PDB entry 7ONT | X-ray diffraction, 1.85 A resolution | chain A

[Chain A]
Molecule: Poly [ADP-ribose] polymerase 1
Organism: Homo sapiens
Notes: EC 2.4.2.30, 2.4.2.-; fragment: catalytic domain (662-1101)
UniProtKB: P09874 (PARP1_HUMAN); numbering as in UniProt (aligned over 662-1011)
Amino-acid sequence (352 residues; each row starts with the number of its first residue):
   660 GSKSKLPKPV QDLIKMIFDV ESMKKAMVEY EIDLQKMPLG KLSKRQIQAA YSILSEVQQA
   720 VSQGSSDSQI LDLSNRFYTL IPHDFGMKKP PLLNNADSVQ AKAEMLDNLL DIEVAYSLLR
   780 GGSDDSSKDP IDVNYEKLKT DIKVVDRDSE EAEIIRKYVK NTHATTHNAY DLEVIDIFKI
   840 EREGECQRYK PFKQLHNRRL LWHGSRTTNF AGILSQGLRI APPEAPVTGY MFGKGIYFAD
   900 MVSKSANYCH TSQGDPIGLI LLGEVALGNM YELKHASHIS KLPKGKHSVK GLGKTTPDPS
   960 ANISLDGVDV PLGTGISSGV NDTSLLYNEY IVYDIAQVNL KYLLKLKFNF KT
Disordered / not traced: 660-661
Construct notes: expression tag (660-661); engineered mutation Ala762 (Val in P09874)
Ligand contacts: VKQ (5-[4-[(3-ethyl-2-oxidanylidene-1H-quinolin-7-yl)methyl]piperazin-1-yl]-N-methyl-pyridine-2-carboxamide): Asp766, Asn767, Leu769, Asp770, Trp861, His862, Gly863, Ser864, Asn868, Arg878, Ile879, Ala880, Pro881, Tyr896, Phe897, Ala898, Lys903, Ser904, Tyr907, Glu988
UniProt features mapped onto this chain:
  - active site: Glu988 (For poly [ADP-ribose] polymerase activity)
  - binding site (NAD(+)): His862 to Ser864, Gly871, Arg878, Ser904
  - modified residue (Phosphoserine): Ser782, Ser786
  - cross-link: Lys748 (Glycyl lysine isopeptide (Lys-Gly) (interchain with G-Cter in SUMO1))
  - natural variant: Ala762 (V762A: this construct carries the variant)
  - mutagenesis: Leu698 to Leu701 (Increased auto-poly-ADP-ribosylation), Leu713 (L713A: Increased auto-poly-ADP-ribosylation; L713F: Leads to constitutive activity in absence of DNA damage due to unfolding of the PARP alpha-helical domain, relieving autoinhibition), Glu763 to Asp770 (Able to bind BAD inhibitor in absence of DNA), Leu765 (L765A: Increased auto-poly-ADP-ribosylation), Asp766 to Asp770 (Able to bind EB-47 or BAD inhibitors in absence of DNA. Released from DNA strand break independently of EB-47 or BAD inhibitors), Leu768 (L768A: Increased auto-poly-ADP-ribosylation), Ala774 (A774S/L: Increased DNA-independent poly-ADP-ribosyltransferase activity), Leu797 (L797P: 1.5% of wild-type activity), His826 (H826A: Strongly reduced serine ADP-ribosylation, caused by abolished interaction with HPF1; H826E: Decreased polymerase activity, leading to the production of short poly-ADP-ribose chains), Pro850 to Phe851 (Abolished interaction with TIMELESS), His862 (H862A: Poly-ADP-ribosyltransferase activity is impaired while mono-ADP-ribosyltransferase activity is not affected; produces a mixture of short and mono ADP-ribose chains), Arg865 (R865A: Increased affinity for DNA damage sites), 19 further mutagenesis entries in UniProt

[Overview]
Ligands of chain A: compound VKQ. From UniProt: active-site residue Glu988, 6 NAD+-binding residues and 41
mutagenesis sites.
Chain A is Poly [ADP-ribose] polymerase 1 (Homo sapiens); the structure, PARP1 catalytic domain in complex
with a selective pyridine carboxamide-based inhibitor (compound 22), was determined by X-ray diffraction,
deposited together with 7ONR and 7ONS.
